PDB entry 9EHM | electron microscopy, 4.20 A resolution (low resolution: residue-level contacts below are approximate; hydrogen-bond / salt-bridge calls are withheld) | chains D and E of the 16 polymer chains in the assembly

# Chain D (and E)
Name: HIV-1 BG505 SOSIP gp41
From: Human immunodeficiency virus 1
Notes: chain E of this document is another copy of the same molecule, construct and numbering; everything in this record applies to it too
UniProt: Q2N0S5 (Q2N0S5_9HIV1); residues 512-664 here correspond to UniProt positions 509-661 (UniProt number = residue number - 3)
Amino-acid sequence (153 residues; numbered 512 to 664; the number before each row is that of its first residue):
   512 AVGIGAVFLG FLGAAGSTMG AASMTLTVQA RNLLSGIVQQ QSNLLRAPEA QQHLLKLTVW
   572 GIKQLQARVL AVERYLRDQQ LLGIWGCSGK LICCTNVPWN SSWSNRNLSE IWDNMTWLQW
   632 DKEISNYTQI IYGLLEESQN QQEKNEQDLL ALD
Disordered / not traced: 512-519, 548-568
Differences from the reference sequence: engineered mutation Pro-559 (Ile556 in Q2N0S5), Cys-605 (Thr602 in Q2N0S5)
Disulfides: Cys-598/Cys-604
Covalently attached groups: N-acetylglucosamine (NAG) linked to Asn-611, Asn-637
Small-molecule neighbours: N-acetylglucosamine (NAG; 2-acetamido-2-deoxy-beta-D-glucopyranose): Gly-527, Ser-528, Thr-529

# Interface between chain D and chain E
Residue-residue contacts (28):
  Leu-576(D) with Leu-576(E)
  Gln-577(D) with Arg-579(E)
  Val-580(D) with Leu-576(E); Val-580(E)
  Leu-581(D) with Arg-579(E)
  Glu-584(D) with Gly-547(E); Arg-579(E)
  Leu-587(D) with Val-583(E); Leu-587(E)
  Arg-588(D) with Gly-547(E)
  Gln-591(D) with Ala-541(E); Arg-542(E); Leu-545(E); Tyr-586(E)
  Gly-594(D) with Lys-601(E)
  Ile-595(D) with Arg-542(E)
  Ser-599(D) with Lys-601(E)
  Gln-640(D) with Arg-542(E)
  Glu-647(D) with Thr-538(E)
  Gln-652(D) with Ser-534(E); Met-535(E); Thr-536(E); Leu-537(E); Thr-538(E); Leu-602(E)
  Lys-655(D) with Lys-601(E); Leu-602(E)
  Asn-656(D) with Met-535(E)
Interface residues without a listed pair, chain D (18 interface residues in all): Val-583, Asp-659
Interface residues without a listed pair, chain E (22 interface residues in all): Asn-543, Leu-544, Ser-599, Ile-603, Cys-605

# Summary
18 residues of chain D and 22 residues of chain E are in contact. Chain D binds N-acetylglucosamine.
N-acetylglucosamine is covalently linked to Asn-611(D) and Asn-637(D).
Chain D and chain E are both HIV-1 BG505 SOSIP gp41 (Human immunodeficiency virus 1); the structure, Structure
of HIV-1 BG505 SOSIP.664 Env trimer in complex with IOMAmin5 and 10-1074 Broadly Neutralizing Antibodies ...,
was determined by electron microscopy together with 9EHL from the same study.
